8HK2 - chains B and C of the 6 polymer chains in the assembly; structure by electron microscopy, 2.90 A resolution.

Chain B:
Molecule: Guanine nucleotide-binding protein G(i) subunit alpha-1
From: Homo sapiens
UniProtKB: P63096 (GNAI1_HUMAN); residue numbers follow UniProt; this construct covers 2-354
Sequence (353 residues; row label = number of the first residue in the row):
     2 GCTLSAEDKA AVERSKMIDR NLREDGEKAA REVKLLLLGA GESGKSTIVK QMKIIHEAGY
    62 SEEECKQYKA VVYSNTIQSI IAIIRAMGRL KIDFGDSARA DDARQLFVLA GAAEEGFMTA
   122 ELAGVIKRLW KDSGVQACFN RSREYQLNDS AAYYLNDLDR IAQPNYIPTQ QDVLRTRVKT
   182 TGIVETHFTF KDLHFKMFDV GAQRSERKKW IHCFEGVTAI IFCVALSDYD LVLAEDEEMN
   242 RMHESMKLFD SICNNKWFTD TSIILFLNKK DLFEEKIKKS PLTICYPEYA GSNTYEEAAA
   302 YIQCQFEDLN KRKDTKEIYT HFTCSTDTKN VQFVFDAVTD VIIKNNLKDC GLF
Not modelled in the structure: 2-3, 56-181
Differences from the reference sequence: conflict Ala203 (Gly in P63096), Ser326 (Ala in P63096)

Chain C:
Molecule: Guanine nucleotide-binding protein G(I)/G(S)/G(T) subunit beta-1
From: Rattus norvegicus
UniProtKB: P54311 (GBB1_RAT); residue numbers follow UniProt; this construct covers 2-340
Sequence (345 residues; each row starts with the number of its first residue; numbers below 1 keep their minus sign (Met-4 is residue -4)):
    -4 MGSLLQSELD QLRQEAEQLK NQIRDARKAC ADATLSQITN NIDPVGRIQM RTRRTLRGHL
    56 AKIYAMHWGT DSRLLVSASQ DGKLIIWDSY TTNKVHAIPL RSSWVMTCAY APSGNYVACG
   116 GLDNICSIYN LKTREGNVRV SRELAGHTGY LSCCRFLDDN QIVTSSGDTT CALWDIETGQ
   176 QTTTFTGHTG DVMSLSLAPD TRLFVSGACD ASAKLWDVRE GMCRQTFTGH ESDINAICFF
   236 PNGNAFATGS DDATCRLFDL RADQELMTYS HDNIICGITS VSFSKSGRLL LAGYDDFNCN
   296 VWDALKADRA GVLAGHDNRV SCLGVTDDGM AVATGSWDSF LKIWN
Not modelled in the structure: -4 to 1
Differences from the reference sequence: expression tag (-4 to 1)
Disulfides: Cys121-Cys149

Chain B / chain C interface:
Contacting residue pairs (45; chain B residue first):
  Asp9(B) with Asn88(C)
  Val13(B) with Asn88(C)
  Arg15(B) with Val90(C), hydrogen bond (side chain-backbone); His91(C)
  Ser16(B) with Asn88(C), hydrogen bond; Lys89(C), hydrogen bond (side chain-backbone)
  Ile19(B) with Lys89(C); Ala92(C), hydrophobic
  Asp20(B) with Lys89(C), salt bridge
  Leu23(B) with Gly53(C); Leu55(C); Lys78(C); Lys89(C)
  Asp26(B) with Lys78(C), salt bridge
  Gly27(B) with Leu55(C)
  Thr182(B) with Asn119(C)
  Gly183(B) with Asn119(C)
  Ile184(B) with Leu117(C), hydrophobic
  Glu186(B) with Trp99(C), hydrogen bond
  Phe199(B) with Trp99(C)
  Gln204(B) with Leu117(C), hydrogen bond (side chain-backbone); Tyr145(C)
  Ser206(B) with Tyr145(C); Gly162(C), hydrogen bond (side chain-backbone); Asp186(C)
  Glu207(B) with Asp186(C), hydrogen bond (backbone-side chain); Cys204(C)
  Lys209(B) with Asp228(C), salt bridge
  Lys210(B) with Tyr145(C); Met188(C); Cys204(C); Asp228(C), salt bridge; Asn230(C), hydrogen bond; Asp246(C), salt bridge
  Trp211(B) with Leu117(C), hydrophobic; Tyr145(C)
  His213(B) with Lys57(C); Tyr59(C); Trp332(C)
  Cys214(B) with Tyr59(C), hydrogen bond; Trp99(C)
  Phe215(B) with Trp99(C), hydrophobic
  Glu216(B) with Lys57(C), salt bridge
  Trp258(B) with Arg314(C); Trp332(C), hydrophobic
Interface residues without a listed pair, chain B (27 interface residues in all): Ala12, Lys257
Interface residues without a listed pair, chain C (28 interface residues in all): Asp76, Ile80, Met101, Asp118, Gly144

Overview:
The interface between chain B and chain C involves 27 residues on one side and 28 on the other; the contacts
include 9 hydrogen bonds and 6 salt bridges. Polar contacts include Asp20(B)-Lys89(C), Asp26(B)-Lys78(C) and
Lys209(B)-Asp228(C).
Here chain B is Guanine nucleotide-binding protein G(i) subunit alpha-1 (Homo sapiens) and chain C is Guanine
nucleotide-binding protein G(I)/G(S)/G(T) subunit beta-1 (Rattus norvegicus). Entry 8HK2 (C3aR-Gi-C3a protein
complex) was determined by electron microscopy (same publication as 8HK3 and 8HK5).
